PDB entry 6O85 | electron microscopy, 3.03 A resolution | chains G and H of the 13 polymer chains in the assembly

Chain G (and H):
Protein: Translation initiation factor eIF-2B subunit alpha
From: Homo sapiens
Notes: chain H of this document is another copy of the same molecule, construct and numbering; everything in this record applies to it too
Reference sequence: Q14232 (EI2BA_HUMAN); residue numbers follow UniProt; this construct covers 1-305
Sequence (305 residues; row label = number of the first residue in the row):
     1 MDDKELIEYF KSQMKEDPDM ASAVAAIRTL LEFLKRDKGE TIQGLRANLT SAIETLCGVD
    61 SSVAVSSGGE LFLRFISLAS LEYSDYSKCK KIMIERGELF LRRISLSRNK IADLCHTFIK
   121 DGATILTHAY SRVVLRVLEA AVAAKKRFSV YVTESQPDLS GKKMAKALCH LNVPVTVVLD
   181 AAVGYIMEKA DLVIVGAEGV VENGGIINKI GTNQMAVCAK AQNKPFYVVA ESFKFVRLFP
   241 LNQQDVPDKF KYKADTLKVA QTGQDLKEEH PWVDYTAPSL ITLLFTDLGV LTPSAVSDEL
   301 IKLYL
Not modelled in the structure: 1-3, 253-269

Interface between chain G and chain H:
Contacting residue pairs - 49 pairs, chain G then chain H:
  E154(G) - Q156(H)
  Q156(G) - E154(H)
  Q156(G) - Q156(H)
  P157(G) - L179(H)  hydrophobic
  V177(G) - H270(H)
  L179(G) - P157(H)  hydrophobic
  L179(G) - I210(H)  hydrophobic
  L179(G) - P271(H)
  D180(G) - D180(H)
  A181(G) - I210(H)
  A181(G) - G211(H)
  A181(G) - Q214(H)  hydrogen bond (backbone-side chain)
  A182(G) - I210(H)  hydrophobic
  A182(G) - P271(H)  hydrophobic
  V183(G) - Q214(H)
  G184(G) - N213(H)
  Y185(G) - I210(H)  hydrophobic
  Y185(G) - Q243(H)
  Y185(G) - K251(H)
  Y185(G) - P271(H)  hydrophobic
  Y185(G) - V273(H)
  E188(G) - N242(H)
  E188(G) - Q243(H)  hydrogen bond (side chain-backbone)
  E188(G) - Q244(H)
  K189(G) - Q244(H)
  I210(G) - L179(H)  hydrophobic
  I210(G) - A181(H)
  I210(G) - A182(H)  hydrophobic
  G211(G) - A181(H)
  N213(G) - G184(H)
  Q214(G) - A181(H)  hydrogen bond (side chain-backbone)
  Q214(G) - V183(H)
  Q214(G) - Q214(H)
  Q214(G) - C218(H)
  V217(G) - V217(H)  hydrophobic
  V217(G) - C218(H)  hydrophobic
  C218(G) - Q214(H)
  C218(G) - V217(H)  hydrophobic
  N242(G) - E188(H)
  Q243(G) - Y185(H)
  Q243(G) - E188(H)  hydrogen bond (backbone-side chain)
  Q244(G) - E188(H)
  Q244(G) - K189(H)
  K251(G) - Y185(H)
  H270(G) - V177(H)
  P271(G) - L179(H)
  P271(G) - A182(H)  hydrophobic
  P271(G) - Y185(H)  hydrophobic
  V273(G) - Y185(H)
Interface residues without a listed pair, chain G (28 interface residues in all): A221, D274
Interface residues without a listed pair, chain H (28 interface residues in all): A221, D274

Overview:
Chain G and chain H each contribute 28 residues to their interface, with 4 hydrogen bonds. Among the polar
pairs are A181(G)-Q214(H) and E188(G)-Q243(H).
Both chains are Translation initiation factor eIF-2B subunit alpha (Homo sapiens). Entry 6O85 (Electron
cryo-microscopy of the eukaryotic translation initiation factor 2B bound to eukaryotic translation initiation
factor 2 ...) was determined by electron microscopy (same publication as 6O81 and 6O9Z).
